PDB entry 6O10 | X-ray diffraction, 2.00 A resolution | chain A

== Chain A ==
Protein: Cysteine desulfurase
Source organism: Escherichia coli (strain K12)
Notes: EC 2.8.1.7, 4.4.1.16
UniProtKB: P77444 (SUFS_ECOLI); numbering as in UniProt (aligned over 1-406)
Chain sequence (406 residues; each row starts with the number of its first residue):
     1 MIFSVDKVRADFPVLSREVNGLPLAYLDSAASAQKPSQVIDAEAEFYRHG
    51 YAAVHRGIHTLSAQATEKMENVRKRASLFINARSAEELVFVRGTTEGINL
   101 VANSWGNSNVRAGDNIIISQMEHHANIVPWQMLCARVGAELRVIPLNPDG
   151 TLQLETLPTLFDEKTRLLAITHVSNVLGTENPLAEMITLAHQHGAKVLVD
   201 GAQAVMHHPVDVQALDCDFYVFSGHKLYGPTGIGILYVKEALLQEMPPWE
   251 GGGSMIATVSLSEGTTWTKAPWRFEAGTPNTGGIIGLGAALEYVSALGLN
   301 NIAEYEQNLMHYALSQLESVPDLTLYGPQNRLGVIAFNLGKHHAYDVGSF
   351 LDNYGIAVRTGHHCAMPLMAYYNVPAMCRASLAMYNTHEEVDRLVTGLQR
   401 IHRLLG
Disordered / not traced: 1
UniProt features mapped onto this chain:
  - active site: Cys364 (Cysteine persulfide intermediate)
  - modified residue: Lys226 (N6-(pyridoxal phosphate)lysine)
  - mutagenesis: His55 (H55A: No effect), His123 (H123A: Loss of function; possibly due to destabilization of PLP in the active site), Cys364 (C364A: Abolishes activity towards L-cysteine but not towards selenocysteine), Arg379 (R379A: Loss of function)
Covalent attachments: pyridoxal phosphate (PLP) linked to Lys226
Small-molecule neighbours: pyridoxal phosphate (PLP): Gly93, Thr94, Thr95, His123, Ala125, Thr171, Val173, Asn175, Asp200, Ala202, Gln203, Ser223, His225, Gly277, Thr278
Reported in the primary citation:
  - binding site for pyridoxal phosphate: Lys226 (citing earlier work)
  - binding site for pyridoxal phosphate: His123
  - catalytic residues: Cys364 (citing earlier work)
  - contacts within the chain: His123-Cys364
  - catalytic residues: His123, Lys226 (proposed by the authors, not directly observed)

== In short ==
Pyridoxal phosphate is covalently linked to Lys226. From UniProt: active-site residue Cys364 and 4 mutagenesis
sites. The paper reports catalytic residues Cys364, His123 and Lys226; a binding site for pyridoxal phosphate
at Lys226 and His123.
Chain A is Cysteine desulfurase (Escherichia coli (strain K12)); the structure, E. coli cysteine desulfurase
SufS, was determined by X-ray diffraction, deposited together with 6O13, 6O11 and 6O12.
